PDB entry 4YNE | X-ray diffraction, 2.02 A resolution | chain A

Chain A:
Protein: High affinity nerve growth factor receptor
Organism: Homo sapiens
Notes: EC 2.7.10.1
UniProt: P04629 (NTRK1_HUMAN); residue numbers follow UniProt; this construct covers 502-796
Sequence (303 residues; each row starts with the number of its first residue; note: 501 numbers in that range are skipped by the numbering (no residue carries them; nothing is unmodelled there); numbers below 1 keep their minus sign (Gly-7 is residue -7)):
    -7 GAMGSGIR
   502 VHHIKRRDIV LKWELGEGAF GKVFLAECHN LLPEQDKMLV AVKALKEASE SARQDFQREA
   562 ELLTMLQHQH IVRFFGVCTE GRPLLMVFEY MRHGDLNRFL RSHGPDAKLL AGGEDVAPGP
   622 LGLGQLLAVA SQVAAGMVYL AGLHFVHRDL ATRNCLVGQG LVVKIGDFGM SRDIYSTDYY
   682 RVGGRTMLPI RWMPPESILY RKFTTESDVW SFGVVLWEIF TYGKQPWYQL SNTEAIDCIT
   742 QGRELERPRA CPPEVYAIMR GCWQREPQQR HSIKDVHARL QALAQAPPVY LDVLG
Disordered / not traced: -7 to -5, 535-536, 549-553, 672-676, 683-686, 794-796
Construct notes: expression tag (-7 to 0)
UniProt features mapped onto this chain:
  - motif (DXXLL): Asp537 to Val541, Asp607 to Leu611
  - active site: Asp650 (Proton acceptor)
  - binding site (ATP): Leu516 to Val524, Lys544
  - site: Tyr791 (Interaction with PLCG1)
  - modified residue (Phosphotyrosine): Tyr676, Tyr680, Tyr681, Tyr791
Small-molecule neighbours: 4EK (6-[(2R)-2-(3-fluorophenyl)pyrrolidin-1-yl]-3-(pyridin-2-yl)imidazo[1,2-b]pyridazine): Leu516, Gly517, Phe521, Val524, Ala542, Lys544, Val573, Phe589, Glu590, Tyr591, Met592, Gly595, Asp596, Arg654, Asn655, Cys656, Leu657, Gly667, Asp668
From the paper describing this entry:
  - binding site for 4EK: Met592
  - conformationally variable residues (loop rearrangement): Phe669

Summary:
Ligands of chain A: compound 4EK. Curated annotation (UniProt) lists active-site residue Asp650 and 10
ATP-binding residues. From the paper: a binding site for 4EK at Met592; conformational variability at Phe669.
Chain A is High affinity nerve growth factor receptor (Homo sapiens); the structure, (R)-2-Phenylpyrrolidine
Substitute Imidazopyridazines: a New Class of Potent and Selective Pan-TRK Inhibitors, was determined by X-ray
diffraction (same publication as 4YMJ and 4YPS).
